PDB entry 6KVC | X-ray diffraction, 1.66 A resolution | chain A

# Chain A
Name: MoeE5
From: Streptomyces viridosporus ATCC 14672
UniProtKB: A0A003 (A0A003_STRVD); residues 1-340 here = UniProt positions 1-340
Amino-acid sequence (346 residues; numbered -5 to 340; the number before each row is that of its first residue; numbers below 1 keep their minus sign (Gly-5 is residue -5)):
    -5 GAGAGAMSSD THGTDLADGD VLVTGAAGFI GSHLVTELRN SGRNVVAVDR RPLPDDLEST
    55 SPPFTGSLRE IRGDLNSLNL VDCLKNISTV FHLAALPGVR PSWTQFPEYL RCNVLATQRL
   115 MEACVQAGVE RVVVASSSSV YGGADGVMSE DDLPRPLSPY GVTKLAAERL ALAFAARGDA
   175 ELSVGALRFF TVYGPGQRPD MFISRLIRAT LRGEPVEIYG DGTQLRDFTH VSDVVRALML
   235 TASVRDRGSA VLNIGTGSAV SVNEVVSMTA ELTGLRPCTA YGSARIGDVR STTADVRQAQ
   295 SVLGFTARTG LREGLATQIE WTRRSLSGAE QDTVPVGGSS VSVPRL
Unresolved in the structure: -5 to 12, 49-58, 322-340
Construct notes: expression tag (-5 to 0)
Ligand contacts:
  - NAD (nicotinamide-adenine-dinucleotide): Gly19, Ala21, Gly22, Phe23, Ile24, Gly25, Asp43, Arg44, Arg45, Gly67, Asp68, Leu69, Asn70, Leu87, Ala88, Ala89, Pro91, Cys106, Ala129, Ser130, Ser131, Tyr154, Lys158, Phe183, Thr185, Val186, Arg192, Met195
  - uridine-5'-diphosphate-glucose (UPG): Pro91, Val93, Arg94, Ser131, Ser132, Ser133, Tyr154, Phe183, Phe184, Thr185, Arg192, Asp194, Met195, Phe196, Arg199, Val210, Glu211, Ile212, Tyr213, Gln218, Arg220, Val256, Asp282

# Overview
Ligands of chain A: NAD and uridine-5'-diphosphate-glucose.
Chain A is MoeE5 (Streptomyces viridosporus ATCC 14672); the structure, MoeE5 in complex with UDP-glucose and
NAD, was determined by X-ray diffraction, deposited together with 6KV9.
